233L - chain A; structure by X-ray diffraction, 1.90 A resolution.

[Chain A]
Protein: T4 lysozyme
Source organism: Enterobacteria phage T4
Notes: EC 3.2.1.17
UniProtKB: P00720 (LYS_BPT4); numbering as in UniProt (aligned over 1-164)
Amino-acid sequence (164 residues; row label = number of the first residue in the row):
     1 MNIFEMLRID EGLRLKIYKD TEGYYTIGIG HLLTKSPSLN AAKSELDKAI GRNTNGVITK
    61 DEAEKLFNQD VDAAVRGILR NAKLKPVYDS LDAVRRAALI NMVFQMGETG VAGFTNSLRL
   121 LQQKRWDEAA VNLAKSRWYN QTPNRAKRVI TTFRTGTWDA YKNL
Not modelled in the structure: 163-164
Sequence notes: engineered mutation T54 (Cys in P00720), A97 (Cys in P00720), L120 (Met in P00720)
Curated features (UniProtKB/Swiss-Prot):
  - active site (Proton donor/acceptor): E11, D20
  - binding site (substrate): L32, F104, S117, N132

[Summary]
UniProt lists active-site residues E11 and D20 and 4 substrate-binding residues.
Chain A is T4 lysozyme (Enterobacteria phage T4); the structure, T4 lysozyme mutant M120L, was determined by
X-ray diffraction, deposited together with 230L, 231L, 232L and 234L.
